5TGC - chains A and B of the 3 polymer chains in the assembly; structure by X-ray diffraction, 3.25 A resolution.

Chain A:
Molecule: Actin-related protein 7
Source organism: Saccharomyces cerevisiae
UniProtKB: Q12406 (ARP7_YEAST); residues 1-477 here = UniProt positions 1-477
Amino-acid sequence (490 residues; each row starts with the number of its first residue; numbering starts at 0):
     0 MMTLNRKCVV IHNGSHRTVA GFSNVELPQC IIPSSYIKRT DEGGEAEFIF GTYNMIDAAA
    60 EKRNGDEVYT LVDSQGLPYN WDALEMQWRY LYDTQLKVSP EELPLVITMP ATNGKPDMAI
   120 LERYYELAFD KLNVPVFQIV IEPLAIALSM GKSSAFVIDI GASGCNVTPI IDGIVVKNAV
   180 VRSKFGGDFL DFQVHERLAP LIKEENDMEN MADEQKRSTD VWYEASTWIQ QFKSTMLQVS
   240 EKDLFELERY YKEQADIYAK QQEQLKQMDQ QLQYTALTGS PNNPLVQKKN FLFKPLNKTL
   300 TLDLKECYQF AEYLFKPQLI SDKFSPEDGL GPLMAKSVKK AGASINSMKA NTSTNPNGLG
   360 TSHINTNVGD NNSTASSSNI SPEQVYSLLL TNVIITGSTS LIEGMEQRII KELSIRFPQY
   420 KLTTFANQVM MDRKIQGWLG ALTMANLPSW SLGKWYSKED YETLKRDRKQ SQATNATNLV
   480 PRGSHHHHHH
Disordered / not traced: 39-45, 203-213, 276-280, 346-378, 463-489
Construct notes: initiating methionine (0); expression tag (478-489)
Ligand contacts: ATP (adenosine-5'-triphosphate): His-11, Gly-13, Ser-14, His-15, Arg-16, Glu-141, Asp-158, Ile-159, Gly-160, Ala-161, Ser-162, Asn-165, Gly-186, Asp-187, Asp-190, Gln-229, Lys-232, Ser-233, Gly-396, Ser-397, Thr-398, Leu-400, Ile-401, Lys-433
UniProt features mapped onto this chain:
  - mutagenesis: Ala-19 (A19P: Impaired heterodimerization with ARP9. Temperature-sensitive phenotype. Moderate suppressor of Ty phenotype), Ser-33 (S33F: Impaired heterodimerization with ARP9. Temperature-sensitive phenotype. Moderate suppressor of Ty phenotype), Gly-396 (G396V: Temperature-sensitive phenotype. Moderate suppressor of Ty phenotype), Glu-411 (E411K: Impaired heterodimerization with ARP9. Temperature-sensitive phenotype. Moderate suppressor of Ty phenotype)
What the authors report for this chain:
  - binding site for ATP: His-11, Glu-141, Asn-165

Chain B:
Molecule: Actin-like protein ARP9
Source organism: Saccharomyces cerevisiae
UniProtKB: Q05123 (ARP9_YEAST); residues 1-467 here = UniProt positions 1-467
Amino-acid sequence (467 residues; each row starts with the number of its first residue):
     1 MAPFRQDSIL IIYPRSQTTL VQFGLNEETF TVPELEIPTQ IYRTTRQDGS YTYHSTNKDN
    61 KAELIKPIQN GEIIDISAFT QFLRLIFVSI LSDRANKNQD AFEAELSNIP LLLITHHSWS
   121 QSDLEIITQY VFESLEINNL IQLPASLAAT YSMISLQNCC IIDVGTHHTD IIPIVDYAQL
   181 DHLVSSIPMG GQSINDSLKK LLPQWDDDQI ESLKKSPIFE VLSDDAKKLS SFDFGNENED
   241 EDEGTLNVAE IITSGRDTRE VLEERERGQK VKNVKNSDLE FNTFWDEKGN EIKVGKQRFQ
   301 GCNNLIKNIS NRVGLTLDNI DDINKAKAVW ENIIIVGGTT SISGFKEALL GQLLKDHLII
   361 EPEEEKSKRE EEAKSVLPAA TKKKSKFMTN STAFVPTIEY VQCPTVIKLA KYPDYFPEWK
   421 KSGYSEIIFL GAQIVSKQIF THPKDTFYIT REKYNMKGPA ALWDVQF
Disordered / not traced: 1, 227-273, 379-394, 416-420, 445-446, 467

How chain A and chain B interact:
Residue-residue contacts (48; chain A residue first):
  Met-0(A) / Val-465(B)  hydrogen bond (backbone-backbone)
  Met-0(A) / Gln-466(B)
  Met-1(A) / Ala-460(B)  hydrophobic
  Met-1(A) / Trp-463(B)
  Lys-6(A) / Gln-121(B)  hydrogen bond
  Lys-6(A) / Glu-125(B)  salt bridge
  Arg-16(A) / Asp-321(B)  salt bridge
  Phe-21(A) / Gln-121(B)
  Asn-23(A) / Gln-121(B)  hydrogen bond
  Asn-23(A) / Trp-463(B)
  Pro-27(A) / His-182(B)
  Gln-28(A) / Asp-181(B)
  Gln-28(A) / His-182(B)
  Cys-29(A) / His-182(B)
  Ile-30(A) / His-182(B)
  Tyr-52(A) / Leu-183(B)
  Tyr-52(A) / Ser-185(B)
  Tyr-52(A) / Arg-312(B)
  Tyr-52(A) / Thr-316(B)
  Ile-55(A) / Leu-315(B)  hydrophobic
  Lys-96(A) / Glu-72(B)  salt bridge
  Lys-96(A) / Ser-118(B)  hydrogen bond (side chain-backbone)
  Lys-96(A) / Ser-120(B)
  Gln-229(A) / Asn-319(B)
  Gln-230(A) / Asp-318(B)
  Gln-230(A) / Gln-402(B)
  Thr-234(A) / Val-401(B)
  Met-235(A) / Val-401(B)  hydrophobic
  Asn-289(A) / Ile-398(B)
  Asn-289(A) / Glu-399(B)  hydrogen bond (side chain-backbone)
  Asn-289(A) / Tyr-400(B)
  Asn-289(A) / Val-401(B)  hydrogen bond (backbone-backbone)
  Phe-290(A) / Gln-402(B)
  Leu-291(A) / Ile-359(B)  hydrophobic
  Leu-291(A) / Ile-360(B)
  Leu-291(A) / Tyr-400(B)
  Leu-291(A) / Gln-402(B)  hydrogen bond (backbone-side chain)
  Lys-293(A) / Asp-356(B)  hydrogen bond (side chain-backbone)
  Lys-293(A) / Leu-358(B)  hydrogen bond (side chain-backbone)
  Asn-296(A) / Pro-362(B)
  Lys-297(A) / Glu-365(B)
  Thr-298(A) / Glu-365(B)  hydrogen bond (backbone-side chain)
  Thr-298(A) / Tyr-400(B)  hydrogen bond
  Met-429(A) / Asp-321(B)
  Met-429(A) / Asp-322(B)
  Met-430(A) / His-182(B)
  Met-430(A) / Asp-321(B)
  Lys-433(A) / Asp-321(B)  salt bridge
Interface residues without a listed pair, chain A (32 interface residues in all): Val-24, Glu-25, Leu-26, Asp-56, Lys-288
Interface residues without a listed pair, chain B (36 interface residues in all): Ser-122, Gln-179, Leu-180, Lys-355, His-357

In short:
32 residues of chain A face 36 of chain B across their interface, with 11 hydrogen bonds and 4 salt bridges.
Polar pairs include Lys-6(A)/Glu-125(B), Arg-16(A)/Asp-321(B) and Lys-96(A)/Glu-72(B). Chain A binds ATP. From
UniProt: 4 mutagenesis sites on chain A. The paper reports a binding site for ATP at His-11(A), Glu-141(A) and
Asn-165(A).
Chain A is Actin-related protein 7 and chain B is Actin-like protein ARP9, both from Saccharomyces cerevisiae;
the structure, Structure of the hetero-trimer of Rtt102-Arp7/9 bound to ATP, was determined by X-ray
diffraction.
